PDB entry 1PDF | electron microscopy, 12.00 A resolution (very low resolution: no residue pairs are listed; an interface is given only as per-side residue counts) | chains A and B of the 18 polymer chains in the assembly

Chain A (and B):
Molecule: Baseplate structural protein Gp11
Source organism: Enterobacteria phage T4
Notes: chain B of this document is another copy of the same molecule, construct and numbering; everything in this record applies to it too
UniProt: P10929 (VG11_BPT4); residues 1-219 here = UniProt positions 1-219
Sequence (219 residues; each row starts with the number of its first residue):
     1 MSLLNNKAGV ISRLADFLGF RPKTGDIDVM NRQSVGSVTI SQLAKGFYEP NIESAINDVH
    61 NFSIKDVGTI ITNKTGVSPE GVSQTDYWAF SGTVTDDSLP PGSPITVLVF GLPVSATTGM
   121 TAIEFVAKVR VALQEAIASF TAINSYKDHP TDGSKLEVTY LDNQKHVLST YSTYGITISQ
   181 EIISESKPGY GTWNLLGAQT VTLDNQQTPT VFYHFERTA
Unresolved in the structure: 1-11

Chain A / chain B interface:
At this resolution (12 A) residue pairs are not listed: 4 residues of chain A and 4 of chain B lie at the interface.

Summary:
Chain A and chain B each contribute 4 residues to their interface.
Both chains are Baseplate structural protein Gp11 (Enterobacteria phage T4). Entry 1PDF (Fitting of gp11
crystal structure into 3D cryo-EM reconstruction of bacteriophage T4 baseplate-tail tube complex) was
determined by electron microscopy (same publication as 1PDI, 1PDJ, 1PDL, 1PDM and 1PDP).
